PDB entry 8T4B | electron microscopy, 3.50 A resolution | chains A and E of the 18 polymer chains in the assembly

# Chain A (and E)
Molecule: MD65 N332-GT5 SOSIP gp120
Source organism: Human immunodeficiency virus 1
Notes: chain E of this document is another copy of the same molecule, construct and numbering; everything in this record applies to it too
Amino-acid sequence (481 residues; each row starts with the number of its first residue; note: 13 numbers in that range are skipped by the numbering (no residue carries them; nothing is unmodelled there); a row labelled like 185A-185J holds insertion residues (185A, then the next letters in order)):
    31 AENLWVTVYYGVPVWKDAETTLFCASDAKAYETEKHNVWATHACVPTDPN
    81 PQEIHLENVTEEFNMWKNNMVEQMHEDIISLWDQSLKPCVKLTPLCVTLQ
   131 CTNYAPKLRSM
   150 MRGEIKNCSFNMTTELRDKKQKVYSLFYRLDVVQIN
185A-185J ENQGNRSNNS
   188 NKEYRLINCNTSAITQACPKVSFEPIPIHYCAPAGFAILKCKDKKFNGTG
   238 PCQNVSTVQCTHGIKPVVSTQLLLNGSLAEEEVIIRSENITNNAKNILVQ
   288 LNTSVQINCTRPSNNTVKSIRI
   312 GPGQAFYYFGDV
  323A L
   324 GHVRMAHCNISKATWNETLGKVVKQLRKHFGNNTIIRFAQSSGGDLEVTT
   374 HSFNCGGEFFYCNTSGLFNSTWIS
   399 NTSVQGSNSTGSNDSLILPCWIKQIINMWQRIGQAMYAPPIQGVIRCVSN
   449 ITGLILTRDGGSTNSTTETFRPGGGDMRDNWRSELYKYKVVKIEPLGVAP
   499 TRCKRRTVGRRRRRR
Disordered / not traced: 31-32, 58-65, 185A-185J, 399-411, 458-462, 505-513
Cystine bridges: Cys54-Cys74, Cys119-Cys205, Cys126-Cys196, Cys131-Cys157, Cys218-Cys247, Cys228-Cys239, Cys296-Cys331, Cys378-Cys445, Cys385-Cys418
Covalently attached groups: N-acetylglucosamine (NAG) linked to Asn88, Asn156, Asn160, Asn197, Asn234, Asn241, Asn262, Asn276, Asn289, Asn295, Asn301, Asn339, Asn386, Asn448; glycan linked to Asn332

# How chain A and chain E interact
Contacting residue pairs (18; chain A residue first):
  Pro124(A) - Arg166(E)
  Cys126(A) - Glu164(E)
  Cys126(A) - Leu165(E)
  Cys126(A) - Arg166(E)  hydrogen bond (backbone-backbone)
  Cys126(A) - Pro313(E)  hydrophobic
  Val127(A) - Arg166(E)
  Val127(A) - Asp167(E)
  Thr128(A) - Leu165(E)
  Thr128(A) - Asp167(E)  hydrogen bond (backbone-side chain)
  Thr128(A) - Lys168(E)
  Lys169(A) - Arg166(E)
  Cys196(A) - Glu164(E)
  Cys196(A) - Pro313(E)
  Asn197(A) - Arg308(E)  hydrogen bond (backbone-side chain)
  Thr198(A) - Pro313(E)
  Thr198(A) - Gly314(E)
  Ser199(A) - Pro313(E)  hydrogen bond (backbone-backbone)
  Ala200(A) - Pro313(E)  hydrogen bond (backbone-backbone)
Interface residues without a listed pair, chain A (16 interface residues in all): Met161, Thr162, Ile184, Glu190, Arg192, Asn195

# Overview
The interface between chain A and chain E involves 16 residues on one side and 8 on the other, with 5 hydrogen
bonds. Polar pairs include Thr128(A)-Asp167(E), Asn197(A)-Arg308(E) and Cys126(A)-Arg166(E). Covalently linked
N-acetylglucosamine: at Asn88(A), Asn156(A), Asn160(A), Asn197(A), Asn234(A) and Asn241(A) and 8 more.
Chain A and chain E are both MD65 N332-GT5 SOSIP gp120 (Human immunodeficiency virus 1); the structure, MD65
N332-GT5 SOSIP in complex with RM_N332_32 Fab and RM20A3, was determined by electron microscopy, deposited
together with 8T49, 8T4D, 8T4K and 8T4L.
